3I6L - chains D and E of the 3 polymer chains in the assembly; structure by X-ray diffraction, 2.40 A resolution.

# Chain D
Protein: HLA class I histocompatibility antigen, A-24 alpha chain
Source organism: Homo sapiens
Notes: fragment: alpha 1-3 regions
UniProtKB: P05534 (1A24_HUMAN); residues 1-274 here correspond to UniProt positions 25-298 (UniProt number = residue number + 24)
Amino-acid sequence (274 residues; row label = number of the first residue in the row):
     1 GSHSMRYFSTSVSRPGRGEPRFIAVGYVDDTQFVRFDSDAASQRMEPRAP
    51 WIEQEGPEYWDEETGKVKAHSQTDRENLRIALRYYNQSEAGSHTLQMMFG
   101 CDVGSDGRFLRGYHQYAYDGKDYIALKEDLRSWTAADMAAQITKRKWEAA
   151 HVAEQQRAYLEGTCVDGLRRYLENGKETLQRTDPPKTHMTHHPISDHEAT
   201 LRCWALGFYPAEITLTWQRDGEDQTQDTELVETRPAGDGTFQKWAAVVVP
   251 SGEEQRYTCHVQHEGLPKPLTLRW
Cystine bridges: C101-C164, C203-C259
From the paper describing this entry:
  - binding site for Nucleoprotein peptide: Y7, V67

# Chain E
Protein: Beta-2-microglobulin
Source organism: Homo sapiens
UniProtKB: P61769 (B2MG_HUMAN); residues 1-99 here correspond to UniProt positions 21-119 (UniProt number = residue number + 20)
Amino-acid sequence (100 residues; row label = number of the first residue in the row; numbering starts at 0):
     0 MIQRTPKIQVYSRHPAENGKSNFLNCYVSGFHPSDIEVDLLKNGERIEKV
    50 EHSDLSFSKDWSFYLLYYTEFTPTEKDEYACRVNHVTLSQPKIVKWDRDM
Cystine bridges: C25-C80
Differences from the reference sequence: initiating methionine (0)
UniProt features mapped onto this chain:
  - modified residue: Q2 (Pyrrolidone carboxylic acid)
  - glycosylation: I1 (N-linked (Glc) (glycation) isoleucine), K19 (N-linked (Glc) (glycation) lysine), K41 (N-linked (Glc) (glycation) lysine), K48 (N-linked (Glc) (glycation) lysine), K58 (N-linked (Glc) (glycation) lysine), K91 (N-linked (Glc) (glycation) lysine), K94 (N-linked (Glc) (glycation) lysine)

# Chain D / chain E interface
Pairs across the interface - 56 pairs, chain D then chain E:
  F8(D) with S55(E); F56(E), hydrophobic
  S9(D) with F56(E)
  T10(D) with F56(E); F62(E)
  V12(D) with S33(E)
  I23(D) with L54(E)
  V25(D) with D53(E); L54(E)
  Y27(D) with S55(E); Y63(E), hydrogen bond
  Q32(D) with D53(E), hydrogen bond
  R35(D) with D53(E), salt bridge
  R48(D) with D53(E), salt bridge
  S92(D) with M0(E)
  H93(D) with M0(E)
  Q96(D) with H31(E); F56(E); W60(E), hydrogen bond (side chain-backbone); F62(E)
  M97(D) with F56(E)
  Q115(D) with W60(E)
  Y116(D) with W60(E)
  A117(D) with W60(E), hydrophobic
  D119(D) with M0(E); H31(E)
  G120(D) with H31(E), hydrogen bond (backbone-side chain); W60(E)
  D122(D) with W60(E), hydrogen bond
  H192(D) with D98(E), salt bridge
  R202(D) with D98(E), hydrogen bond (side chain-backbone); M99(E), hydrogen bond (side chain-backbone)
  W204(D) with D98(E); M99(E), hydrophobic
  V231(D) with Q8(E)
  E232(D) with K6(E), salt bridge; Q8(E), hydrogen bond (backbone-side chain); S28(E), hydrogen bond
  T233(D) with Y26(E)
  R234(D) with Q8(E), hydrogen bond; Y10(E); Y26(E); M99(E), hydrogen bond
  P235(D) with Y10(E), hydrogen bond (backbone-side chain); N24(E); Y26(E)
  A236(D) with R12(E), hydrogen bond (backbone-side chain); N24(E), hydrogen bond (backbone-side chain)
  G237(D) with R12(E), hydrogen bond (backbone-side chain); L65(E)
  D238(D) with R12(E); H13(E)
  Q242(D) with Y10(E); S11(E); R12(E)
  W244(D) with M99(E), hydrogen bond
Other interface residues (no listed pair), chain D (37 interface residues in all): R17, T94, M98, L206
Other interface residues (no listed pair), chain E (26 interface residues in all): P14, D34, H51, D59

# Overview
37 residues of chain D and 26 residues of chain E are in contact, with 16 hydrogen bonds and 4 salt bridges.
Among the polar pairs are R35(D)-D53(E), R48(D)-D53(E) and H192(D)-D98(E). From the paper: a binding site for
Nucleoprotein peptide at Y7(D) and V67(D).
Chain D is HLA class I histocompatibility antigen, A-24 alpha chain and chain E is Beta-2-microglobulin, both
from Homo sapiens; the structure, Newly identified epitope N1 derived from SARS-CoV N protein complexed with
HLA-A*2402, was determined by X-ray diffraction.
